PDB entry 4X6D | X-ray diffraction, 2.98 A resolution | chains G and H of the 4 polymer chains in the assembly

== Chain G ==
Molecule: TCR alpha
From: Homo sapiens
Sequence (207 residues; row label = number of the first residue in the row; numbering starts at 0):
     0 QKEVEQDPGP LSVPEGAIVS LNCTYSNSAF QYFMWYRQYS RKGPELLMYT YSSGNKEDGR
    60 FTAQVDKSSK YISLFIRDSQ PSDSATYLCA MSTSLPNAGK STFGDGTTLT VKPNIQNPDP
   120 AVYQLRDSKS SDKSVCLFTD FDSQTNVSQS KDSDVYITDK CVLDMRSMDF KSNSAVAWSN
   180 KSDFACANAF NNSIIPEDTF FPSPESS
Not modelled in the structure: 0-1, 202-206
Disulfides: C22-C88, C135-C185

== Chain H ==
Molecule: TCR beta
From: Homo sapiens
Sequence (245 residues; row label = number of the first residue in the row):
     1 NAGVTQTPKF RVLKTGQSMT LLCAQDMNHE YMYWYRQDPG MGLRLIHYSV GEGTTAKGEV
    61 PDGYNVSRLK KQNFLLGLES AAPSQTSVYF CASRYFLPTQ GMGAFFGQGT RLTVVEDLNK
   121 VFPPEVAVFE PSEAEISHTQ KATLVCLATG FYPDHVELSW WVNGKEVHSG VCTDPQPLKE
   181 QPALNDSRYA LSSRLRVSAT FWQNPRNHFR CQVQFYGLSE NDEWTQDRAK PVTQIVSAEA
   241 WGRAD
Not modelled in the structure: 1-2, 245
Disulfides: C23-C91, C146-C211

== Chain G / chain H interface ==
Inter-chain disulfides: C160(G)-C172(H)
Residue-residue contacts (97):
  Y31(G) - M102(H)  hydrophobic
  Y35(G) - G103(H)
  Y35(G) - A104(H)  hydrogen bond (side chain-backbone)
  Q37(G) - Q37(H)  hydrogen bond
  Q37(G) - F90(H)
  S39(G) - P175(H)
  R40(G) - R111(H)
  R40(G) - D154(H)  salt bridge
  R40(G) - P175(H)
  R40(G) - Q176(H)  hydrogen bond
  R40(G) - P177(H)
  K41(G) - Q108(H)
  G42(G) - F90(H)
  G42(G) - G107(H)
  G42(G) - Q108(H)  hydrogen bond (backbone-side chain)
  P43(G) - L43(H)  hydrophobic
  P43(G) - F106(H)
  L45(G) - M102(H)
  L45(G) - G103(H)
  Y48(G) - G101(H)
  Y48(G) - M102(H)  hydrophobic
  L87(G) - Q37(H)
  L87(G) - G42(H)
  N96(G) - M102(H)
  A97(G) - Y31(H)  hydrogen bond (backbone-side chain)
  A97(G) - Y48(H)
  G98(G) - Y31(H)  hydrogen bond (backbone-side chain)
  G98(G) - Y33(H)  hydrogen bond (backbone-side chain)
  G98(G) - R94(H)
  K99(G) - Y48(H)
  K99(G) - K57(H)
  F102(G) - Y35(H)
  F102(G) - L43(H)
  G103(G) - G42(H)
  D104(G) - G40(H)
  D104(G) - M41(H)
  D104(G) - G42(H)
  D118(G) - H138(H)  salt bridge
  Y122(G) - S132(H)
  Y122(G) - A134(H)  hydrophobic
  Y122(G) - E135(H)
  Y122(G) - H138(H)
  Y122(G) - T139(H)
  Q123(G) - S132(H)
  L124(G) - F129(H)
  L124(G) - E130(H)
  L124(G) - T143(H)
  R125(G) - F129(H)
  R125(G) - E130(H)  hydrogen bond (backbone-backbone)
  D126(G) - A127(H)
  D126(G) - V128(H)
  D126(G) - F129(H)
  S127(G) - V128(H)  hydrogen bond (backbone-backbone)
  S127(G) - E130(H)  hydrogen bond
  S127(G) - E239(H)  hydrogen bond (side chain-backbone)
  S127(G) - A240(H)
  K132(G) - F129(H)
  S133(G) - F129(H)
  V134(G) - F129(H)  hydrophobic
  V134(G) - L147(H)  hydrophobic
  L136(G) - T143(H)
  D139(G) - T139(H)
  D139(G) - R196(H)  salt bridge
  Y155(G) - L178(H)  hydrophobic
  Y155(G) - K179(H)
  Y155(G) - E180(H)  hydrogen bond (side chain-backbone)
  I156(G) - L178(H)
  T157(G) - D174(H)
  T157(G) - S192(H)
  D158(G) - R194(H)
  C160(G) - C172(H)  disulfide
  C160(G) - T173(H)
  C160(G) - R194(H)
  V161(G) - C172(H)
  L162(G) - G170(H)
  L162(G) - V171(H)
  L162(G) - C172(H)  hydrophobic
  L162(G) - R196(H)
  D163(G) - S169(H)
  D163(G) - G170(H)  hydrogen bond (backbone-backbone)
  M164(G) - K141(H)
  M164(G) - S169(H)
  M164(G) - R196(H)
  M164(G) - V197(H)  hydrophobic
  M164(G) - S198(H)
  R165(G) - S169(H)  hydrogen bond (backbone-side chain)
  M167(G) - K141(H)
  F169(G) - K141(H)
  F169(G) - R196(H)
  S171(G) - R196(H)
  S173(G) - R194(H)  hydrogen bond (backbone-side chain)
  V175(G) - R194(H)
  W177(G) - L147(H)
  W177(G) - T149(H)
  W177(G) - E180(H)
  W177(G) - A190(H)  hydrophobic
  P201(G) - A134(H)  hydrophobic
Also at the interface, not in a pair above, chain G (55 interface residues in all): M33, S100, K128, T138, K159, S166, A174, F199
Also at the interface, not in a pair above, chain H (57 interface residues in all): L45, P131, V145

== Summary ==
55 residues of chain G and 57 residues of chain H are in contact; the contacts include 1 disulfide bond, 15
hydrogen bonds and 3 salt bridges. Among the polar pairs are R40(G)-D154(H), D118(G)-H138(H) and
D139(G)-R196(H).
Chain G is TCR alpha and chain H is TCR beta, both from Homo sapiens; the structure, CD1a ternary complex with
endogenous lipids and BK6 TCR, was determined by X-ray diffraction, deposited together with 4X6F, 4X6B, 4X6C
and 4X6E.
